7TMQ - chains E and F of the 15 polymer chains in the assembly; structure by electron microscopy, 3.30 A resolution.

== Chain E ==
Protein: H(+)-transporting two-sector ATPase
Source organism: Saccharomyces cerevisiae
Notes: EC 7.1.2.2
UniProtKB: A0A6L0YX77 (A0A6L0YX77_YEASX); residues 0-616 here correspond to UniProt positions 1-617 (UniProt number = residue number + 1)
Chain sequence (639 residues; each row starts with the number of its first residue; numbering starts at 0):
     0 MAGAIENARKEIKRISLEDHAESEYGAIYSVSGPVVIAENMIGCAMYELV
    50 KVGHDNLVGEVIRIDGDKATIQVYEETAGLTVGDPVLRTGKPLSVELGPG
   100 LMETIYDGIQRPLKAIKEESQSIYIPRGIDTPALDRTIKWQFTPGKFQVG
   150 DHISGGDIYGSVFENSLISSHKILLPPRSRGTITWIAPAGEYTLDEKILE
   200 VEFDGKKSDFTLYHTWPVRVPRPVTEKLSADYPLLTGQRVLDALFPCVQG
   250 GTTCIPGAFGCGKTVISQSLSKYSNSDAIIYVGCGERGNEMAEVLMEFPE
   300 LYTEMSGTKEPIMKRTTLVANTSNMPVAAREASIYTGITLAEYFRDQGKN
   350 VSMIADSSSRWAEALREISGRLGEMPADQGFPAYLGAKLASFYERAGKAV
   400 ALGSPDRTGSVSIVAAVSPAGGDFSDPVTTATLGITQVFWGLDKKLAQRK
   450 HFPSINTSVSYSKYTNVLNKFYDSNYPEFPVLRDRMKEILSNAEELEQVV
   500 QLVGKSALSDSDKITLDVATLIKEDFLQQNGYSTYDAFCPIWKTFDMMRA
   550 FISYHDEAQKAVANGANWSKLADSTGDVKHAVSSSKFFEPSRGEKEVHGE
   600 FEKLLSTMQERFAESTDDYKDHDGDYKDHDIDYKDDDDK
Disordered / not traced: 0-23, 418-424, 614-638
Differences from the reference sequence: expression tag (617-638)

== Chain F ==
Protein: Vacuolar proton pump subunit B
Source organism: Saccharomyces cerevisiae
UniProtKB: A0A6A5Q585 (A0A6A5Q585_YEASX); residue numbers follow UniProt; this construct covers 1-517
Chain sequence (517 residues; each row starts with the number of its first residue):
     1 MVLSDKELFAINKKAVEQGFNVKPRLNYNTVSGVNGPLVILEKVKFPRYN
    51 EIVNLTLPDGTVRQGQVLEIRGDRAIVQVFEGTSGIDVKKTTVEFTGESL
   101 RIPVSEDMLGRIFDGSGRPIDNGPKVFAEDYLDINGSPINPYARIYPEEM
   151 ISTGVSAIDTMNSIARGQKIPIFSASGLPHNEIAAQICRQAGLVRPTKDV
   201 HDGHEENFSIVFAAMGVNLETARFFKQDFEENGSLERTSLFLNLANDPTI
   251 ERIITPRLALTTAEYLAYQTERHVLTILTDMSSYADALREVSAAREEVPG
   301 RRGYPGYMYTDLSTIYERAGRVEGRNGSITQIPILTMPNDDITHPIPDLT
   351 GYITEGQIFVDRQLHNKGIYPPINVLPSLSRLMKSAIGEGMTRKDHGDVS
   401 NQLYAKYAIGKDAAAMKAVVGEEALSIEDKLSLEFLEKFEKTFITQGAYE
   451 DRTVFESLDQAWSLLRIYPKEMLNRISPKILDEFYDRARDDADEDEEDPD
   501 TRSSGKKKDASQEESLI
Disordered / not traced: 1-16, 195-206, 486-517

== Chain E / chain F interface ==
Pairs across the interface (92; chain E residue first):
  Tyr28(E) with Arg71(F); Gly72(F), hydrogen bond (backbone-backbone)
  Ser29(E) with Ile70(F), hydrogen bond (side chain-backbone)
  Val30(E) with Tyr49(F), hydrophobic; Glu69(F); Ile70(F), hydrogen bond (backbone-backbone)
  Ser31(E) with Glu69(F); Arg295(F), hydrogen bond
  Gly32(E) with Tyr49(F), hydrogen bond (backbone-side chain)
  Thr76(E) with Tyr49(F)
  Ala77(E) with Tyr49(F), hydrophobic; Asn50(F)
  Gly78(E) with Arg48(F); Tyr49(F), hydrogen bond (backbone-backbone)
  Leu79(E) with Arg48(F); Tyr49(F), hydrogen bond (backbone-backbone); Ile70(F)
  Thr80(E) with Pro47(F); Arg48(F)
  Val81(E) with Phe46(F); Pro47(F), hydrogen bond (backbone-backbone); Ile70(F), hydrophobic; Arg71(F); Gly72(F)
  Ile104(E) with Tyr142(F), hydrophobic
  Leu112(E) with Asn140(F), hydrogen bond (backbone-side chain); Pro141(F), hydrophobic
  Lys116(E) with Asn140(F); Tyr142(F); Glu323(F), salt bridge
  Ile122(E) with Ile139(F); Asn140(F), hydrogen bond (backbone-backbone); Ala143(F), hydrophobic; Val322(F), hydrophobic; Arg325(F)
  Tyr123(E) with Ser137(F); Pro138(F); Ile139(F), hydrophobic
  Ile124(E) with Pro138(F), hydrogen bond (backbone-backbone); Asn140(F)
  Phe258(E) with Arg381(F)
  Gly284(E) with Tyr309(F), hydrogen bond (backbone-side chain)
  Arg286(E) with Gly351(F), hydrogen bond (side chain-backbone); Tyr352(F), hydrogen bond (side chain-backbone); Ile353(F), hydrogen bond (side chain-backbone); Thr354(F), hydrogen bond (side chain-backbone); Glu355(F); Arg381(F)
  Gly287(E) with Lys169(F)
  Asn288(E) with Tyr146(F); Pro147(F); Gly167(F), hydrogen bond (side chain-backbone); Glu355(F), hydrogen bond
  Glu289(E) with Glu355(F); Arg381(F); Leu382(F)
  Ala291(E) with Ile145(F); Tyr146(F), hydrophobic
  Glu292(E) with Tyr146(F)
  Leu294(E) with Pro141(F)
  Ser322(E) with Tyr309(F); Ser313(F); Ile353(F)
  Asn323(E) with Pro138(F); Glu317(F)
  Met324(E) with Pro141(F), hydrophobic
  Arg329(E) with Tyr309(F); Thr310(F)
  Arg359(E) with Tyr309(F); Tyr352(F)
  Glu362(E) with Tyr309(F); Tyr352(F)
  Glu366(E) with Gly306(F); Tyr307(F); Tyr309(F); Thr310(F), hydrogen bond
  Gly369(E) with Val298(F)
  Arg370(E) with Tyr307(F)
  Gly372(E) with Val298(F)
  Gln447(E) with Tyr404(F); Ala405(F); Ala408(F)
  Arg448(E) with Ala405(F); Ala408(F); Ile409(F); Asp412(F); Arg475(F), hydrogen bond (backbone-side chain)
  Lys449(E) with Asn401(F); Tyr404(F); Arg475(F)
  His450(E) with Arg475(F)
  Gln527(E) with Arg475(F), hydrogen bond
Interface residues without a listed pair, chain E (52 interface residues in all): Lys113, Ile115, Met295, Thr321, Val326, Glu373, Pro375, Ala446, Phe451, Gln500, Gly503
Interface residues without a listed pair, chain F (54 interface residues in all): Leu68, Arg144, Gln168, Thr314, Ala319, Gly320, Val420, Ala424

== In short ==
The interface between chain E and chain F involves 52 residues on one side and 54 on the other, with 21
hydrogen bonds and 1 salt bridge. Among the polar pairs are Lys116(E)-Glu323(F), Ser29(E)-Ile70(F) and
Ser31(E)-Arg295(F).
Here chain E is H(+)-transporting two-sector ATPase and chain F is Vacuolar proton pump subunit B, both from
Saccharomyces cerevisiae. Entry 7TMQ (V1 complex lacking subunit C from Saccharomyces cerevisiae, State 3) was
determined by electron microscopy, deposited together with 7TMM, 7TMO, 7TMP, 7TMR, 7TMS and 7TMT.
